Entry 8VXF (X-ray diffraction, 2.28 A resolution); this record covers chain A.

== Chain A ==
Protein: Casein kinase I isoform delta
Source organism: Homo sapiens
Notes: EC 2.7.11.1, 2.7.11.26
UniProt: P48730 (KC1D_HUMAN); residue numbers follow UniProt; this construct covers 1-299
Sequence (300 residues; row label = number of the first residue in the row; numbering starts at 0):
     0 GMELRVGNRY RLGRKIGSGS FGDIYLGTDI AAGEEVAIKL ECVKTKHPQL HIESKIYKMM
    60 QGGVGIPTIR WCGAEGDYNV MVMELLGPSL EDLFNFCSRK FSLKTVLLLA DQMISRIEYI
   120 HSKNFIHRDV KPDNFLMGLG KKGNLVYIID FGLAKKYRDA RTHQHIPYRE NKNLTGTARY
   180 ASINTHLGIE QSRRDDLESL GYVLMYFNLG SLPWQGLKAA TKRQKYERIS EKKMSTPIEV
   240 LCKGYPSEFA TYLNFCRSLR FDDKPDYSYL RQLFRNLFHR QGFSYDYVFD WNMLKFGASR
Not modelled in the structure: 0-3, 217-221, 299
Modified residues: Cys71 (S-hydroxycysteine; CSO)
Differences from the reference sequence: expression tag (0)
Residues lining bound ligands: A1AD8 ((2P,3P,8S)-2-(5-fluoropyridin-2-yl)-6,6-dimethyl-3-(1H-pyrazolo[3,4-b]pyridin-4-yl)-6,7-dihydro-4H-pyrazolo[5,1-c][1,4]oxazine): Ile15, Gly16, Ser17, Gly18, Ile23, Ala36, Ile37, Lys38, Tyr56, Pro66, Met80, Val81, Met82, Glu83, Leu84, Leu85, Asp132, Leu135, Ile148, Asp149
Swiss-Prot annotation at these positions:
  - active site: Asp128 (Proton acceptor)
  - binding site (ATP): Ile15 to Ile23, Lys38
  - natural variant: Thr44 (T44A: In FASPS2), His46 (H46R: In FASPS2), Ser97 (S97C: In breast cancer samples)
  - mutagenesis: Lys38 (K38M: Impaired kinase activity and abnormal subcellular localization with exclusive accumulation to the nucleus), Thr176 (T176I: Impaired kinase activity and abnormal subcellular localization with exclusive accumulation to the nucleus)

== Overview ==
Bound to chain A: compound A1AD8. Curated annotation (UniProt) lists active-site residue Asp128, 10
ATP-binding residues and 2 mutagenesis sites.
Chain A is Casein kinase I isoform delta (Homo sapiens); the structure, Structure of Casein kinase I isoform
delta (CK1d) complexed with inhibitor 15, was determined by X-ray diffraction together with 8VXD and 8VXE from
the same study.
